1NQ0 - chain A; structure by X-ray diffraction, 2.40 A resolution.

Chain A:
Protein: Thyroid hormone receptor beta-1
Organism: Homo sapiens
Notes: fragment: ligand binding domain
UniProt: P10828 (THB1_HUMAN); residue numbers follow UniProt; this construct covers 202-461
Sequence (263 residues; row label = number of the first residue in the row):
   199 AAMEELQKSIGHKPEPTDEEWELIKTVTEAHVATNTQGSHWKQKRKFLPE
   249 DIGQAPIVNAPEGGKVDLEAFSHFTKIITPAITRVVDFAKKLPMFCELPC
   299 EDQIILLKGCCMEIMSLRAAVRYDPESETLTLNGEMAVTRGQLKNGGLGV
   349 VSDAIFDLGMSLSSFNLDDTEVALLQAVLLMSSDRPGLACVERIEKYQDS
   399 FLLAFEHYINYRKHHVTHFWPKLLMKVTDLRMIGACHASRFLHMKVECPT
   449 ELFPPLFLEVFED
Disordered / not traced: 253-262
Sequence notes: cloning artifact (199-201); engineered mutation Thr234 (Ala in P10828)
Small-molecule neighbours:
  - 4HY ([4-(4-hydroxy-3-iodo-phenoxy)-3,5-diiodo-phenyl]-acetic acid): Phe269, Phe272, Ile275, Ile276, Ala279, Met310, Met313, Ser314, Arg316, Ala317, Arg320, Thr329, Leu330, Asn331, Leu341, Gly344, Leu346, Ile353, His435, Met442, Phe455
  - arsenic (ARS): Cys298, Glu299, Ile302

Overview:
Chain A binds compound 4HY and arsenic.
Chain A is Thyroid hormone receptor beta-1 (Homo sapiens); the structure, TR Receptor Mutations Conferring
Hormone Resistance and Reduced Corepressor Release Exhibit Decreased Stability in the Nterminal ..., was
determined by X-ray diffraction, deposited together with 1NQ1.
